Entry 1R71 (X-ray diffraction, 2.20 A resolution); this record covers chains J and A of the 6 polymer chains in the assembly.

# Chain J
Molecule: 17-nt DNA strand
Sequence (17 nucleotides; row label = number of the first residue in the row):
     1 AUTTTAGCGG CTAAAAG
Modified positions: BRU (5-bromo-2'-deoxyuridine-5'-monophosphate) at position 2

# Chain A
Protein: Transcriptional repressor protein korB
Organism: Escherichia coli
Notes: fragment: Operator Binding Domain (residues 117-294)
UniProt: P07674 (KORB2_ECOLI); residue numbers follow UniProt; this construct covers 117-294
Chain sequence (178 residues; numbered 117 to 294; the number before each row is that of its first residue):
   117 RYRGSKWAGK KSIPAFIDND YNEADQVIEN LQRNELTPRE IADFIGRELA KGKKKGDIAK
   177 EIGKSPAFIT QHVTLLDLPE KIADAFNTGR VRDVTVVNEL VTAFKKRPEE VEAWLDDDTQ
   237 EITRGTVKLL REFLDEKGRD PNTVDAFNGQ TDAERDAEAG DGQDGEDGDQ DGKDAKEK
Not modelled in the structure: 117-138, 253-294

# Interface between chain J and chain A
Residue-residue contacts (17; chain J residue first):
  DC8(J) - Thr239(A)  phosphate contact
  DG9(J) - Asp209(A)  sugar contact
  DG9(J) - Arg240(A)  hydrogen bond to the base
  DG10(J) - Arg208(A)  phosphate contact
  DG10(J) - Asp209(A)  phosphate contact
  DG10(J) - Val210(A)  hydrogen bond to the phosphate
  DG10(J) - Arg240(A)  hydrogen bond to the base
  DC11(J) - Asn150(A)  phosphate contact
  DC11(J) - Phe184(A)  phosphate contact
  DC11(J) - Gln187(A)  base contact
  DC11(J) - Thr211(A)  hydrogen bond to the base
  DT12(J) - Lys180(A)  phosphate contact
  DT12(J) - Ser181(A)  hydrogen bond to the phosphate
  DT12(J) - Ala183(A)  base contact
  DT12(J) - Phe184(A)  phosphate contact
  DT12(J) - Gln187(A)  base contact
  DA13(J) - Ala183(A)  base contact
Interface residues without a listed pair, chain A (13 interface residues in all): Gly179

# In short
The interface between chain J and chain A involves 6 residues on one side and 13 on the other; the contacts
include 5 hydrogen bonds. Among the polar pairs are DG9(J)-Arg240(A), DG10(J)-Arg240(A) and DC11(J)-Thr211(A).
Here chain J is a 17-nt DNA strand and chain A is Transcriptional repressor protein korB (Escherichia coli).
Entry 1R71 (Crystal Structure of the DNA binding domain of KorB in complex with the operator DNA) was
determined by X-ray diffraction.
